Entry 8IFG (electron microscopy, 3.20 A resolution); this record covers chains F and P of the 7 polymer chains in the assembly.

# Chain F
Name: Cph1
Organism: Schizosaccharomyces pombe (strain 972 / ATCC 24843)
UniProt: Q09819 (YAC5_SCHPO); the construct has insertions or renumbered stretches relative to UniProt, so the offset changes along the chain: 3-217 = UniProt 1-215; 332-404 = UniProt 332-404
Sequence (404 residues; each row starts with the number of its first residue; note: 114 numbers in that range are skipped by the numbering (no residue carries them; nothing is unmodelled there); a row labelled like 217A-217Z holds insertion residues (217A, then the next letters in order)):
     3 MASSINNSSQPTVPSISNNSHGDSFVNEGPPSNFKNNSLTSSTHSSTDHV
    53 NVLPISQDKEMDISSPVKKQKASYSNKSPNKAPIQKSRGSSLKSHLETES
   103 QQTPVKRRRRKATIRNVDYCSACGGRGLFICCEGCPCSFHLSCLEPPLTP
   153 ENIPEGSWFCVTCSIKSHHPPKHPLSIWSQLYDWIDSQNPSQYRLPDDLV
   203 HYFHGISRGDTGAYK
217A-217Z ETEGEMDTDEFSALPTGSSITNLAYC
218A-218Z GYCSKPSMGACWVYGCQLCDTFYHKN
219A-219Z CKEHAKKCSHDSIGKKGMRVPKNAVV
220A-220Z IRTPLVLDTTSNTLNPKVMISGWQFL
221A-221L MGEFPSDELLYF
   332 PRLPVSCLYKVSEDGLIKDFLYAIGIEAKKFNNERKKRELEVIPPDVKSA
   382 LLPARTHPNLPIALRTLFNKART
Not modelled in the structure: 3-160, 217A-217Z, 218A-218Z, 219A-219Z, 220A-220Z, 221A-221L, 395-404
Curated features (UniProtKB/Swiss-Prot):
  - zinc finger: Val119 to Lys168 (PHD-type)
  - modified residue: Thr49 (Phosphothreonine)

# Chain P
Name: Cph2
Organism: Schizosaccharomyces pombe (strain 972 / ATCC 24843)
UniProt: Q09698 (YA27_SCHPO); residues 1-607 here = UniProt positions 1-607
Sequence (607 residues; numbered 1 to 607; the number before each row is that of its first residue):
     1 MDAKPWNHTSEAFQASILEDLKIIQKAGAERNAKSSHGSINSRSASPNKA
    51 TSRRNRAQNGNSNGRASVDNSDDGSKDDLDYSPSVKRKHVNGEGAEKGDH
   101 DTSNNGPSITKLRRKVRRTYDTKDGFVAWNTLDDDFRPIVPDQERSRKIN
   151 PQKGNNNNLLKENKSLKTTAKDLSDISSSSMKKANNSSKPLFSGKLTFKA
   201 NIPVPTSEVVTENNVTRNVTVYSNQKHLGNESENFNDMEGRAEDISSNEL
   251 LPTPEEYPYRYNNDYCSACHGPGNFLCCETCPNSFHFTCIDPPIEEKNLP
   301 DDAWYCNECKHHSLYNELDEQEELESNVKEEGTMVDVWMQLCTYIDSHNP
   351 IQFHLPHSISSFFRGVGSGVMGEYIETDVLKHLKSSRRSNGEERDPLLLK
   401 SKSGTPILCFRCHKSALVSQSILACDYCNSYWHPDCLNPPLATLPSNLRK
   451 WKCPNHSDHVTPRYRLPEKAKVIRVGLPRGFKNKGNIVIDENEDEPSVQT
   501 IQLQGKIRVVPSKPFKLNFLEQIRDNVINLRKMVEQDEQLCIETFSKFDF
   551 YATRDCELPLRILCDVANDNLENDDYVLALRDLLRISKWDPNQPVPAPFD
   601 LANLLSY
Not modelled in the structure: 1-332, 384-392, 494-512, 600-607
Metal / ion sites: Zn2+ site 1: Cys409, Cys412, His433, Cys436; Zn2+ site 2: Cys425, Cys428, Cys453, His456
Curated features (UniProtKB/Swiss-Prot):
  - zinc finger: Asn263 to His312 (PHD-type 1), Pro406 to His459 (PHD-type 2)
From the paper describing this entry:
  - Zn2+ coordination: Cys409, Cys412, Cys425, Cys428, His433, Cys436, Cys453, His456

# Interface between chain F and chain P
Contacting residue pairs (57; chain F residue first):
  Tyr184(F) - Arg474(P)
  Asp185(F) - Arg474(P)  salt bridge
  Ile187(F) - Gly476(P)
  Ile187(F) - Leu477(P)
  Ile187(F) - Pro478(P)
  Asp188(F) - Val475(P)
  Asp188(F) - Gly476(P)
  Gln190(F) - Arg474(P)
  Gln190(F) - Glu493(P)
  Val336(F) - Lys484(P)
  Val336(F) - Ile487(P)  hydrophobic
  Ser337(F) - Pro467(P)
  Cys338(F) - Leu466(P)
  Cys338(F) - Lys471(P)
  Cys338(F) - Ile473(P)  hydrophobic
  Cys338(F) - Ile487(P)
  Leu339(F) - Leu466(P)  hydrophobic
  Leu339(F) - Val472(P)
  Leu339(F) - Ile473(P)  hydrogen bond (backbone-backbone)
  Leu339(F) - Ile487(P)
  Leu339(F) - Ile489(P)  hydrophobic
  Tyr340(F) - Ile473(P)
  Tyr340(F) - Phe481(P)  hydrophobic
  Tyr340(F) - Ile487(P)  hydrogen bond (backbone-backbone)
  Tyr340(F) - Val488(P)
  Tyr340(F) - Ile489(P)  hydrogen bond (backbone-backbone)
  Lys341(F) - Ile473(P)  hydrogen bond (backbone-backbone)
  Lys341(F) - Arg474(P)
  Lys341(F) - Val475(P)  hydrogen bond (backbone-backbone)
  Lys341(F) - Ile489(P)
  Lys341(F) - Asp490(P)
  Lys341(F) - Asn492(P)
  Val342(F) - Val475(P)  hydrophobic
  Val342(F) - Phe481(P)  hydrophobic
  Val342(F) - Val488(P)  hydrophobic
  Val342(F) - Glu491(P)
  Glu344(F) - Glu491(P)
  Gly346(F) - Pro478(P)
  Lys349(F) - Arg479(P)
  Asp350(F) - Arg479(P)  salt bridge
  Asp350(F) - Gly480(P)  hydrogen bond (side chain-backbone)
  Tyr353(F) - Arg479(P)
  Pro376(F) - Arg581(P)
  Asp377(F) - Arg581(P)  hydrogen bond (backbone-side chain)
  Lys379(F) - Asp574(P)
  Lys379(F) - Leu578(P)
  Arg386(F) - Asn573(P)
  Arg386(F) - Tyr576(P)
  Arg386(F) - Val577(P)
  Arg386(F) - Leu580(P)
  Thr387(F) - Asn573(P)  hydrogen bond
  Asn390(F) - Tyr576(P)
  Asn390(F) - Gln593(P)
  Ile393(F) - Pro591(P)
  Ile393(F) - Asn592(P)
  Ala394(F) - Asn592(P)
  Ala394(F) - Gln593(P)
Also at the interface, not in a pair above, chain F (31 interface residues in all): Ser189, Ser343, Leu347, Ile374, Pro389, Leu391
Also at the interface, not in a pair above, chain P (35 interface residues in all): Tyr464, Arg465, Asn568, Asp590

# In short
The interface between chain F and chain P involves 31 residues on one side and 35 on the other; the contacts
include 8 hydrogen bonds and 2 salt bridges. Polar contacts include Asp185(F)-Arg474(P), Asp350(F)-Arg479(P)
and Asp350(F)-Gly480(P). The paper reports Zn2+ coordination by Cys409(P), Cys412(P) and Cys425(P) among
others.
Chain F is Cph1 and chain P is Cph2, both from Schizosaccharomyces pombe (strain 972 / ATCC 24843); the
structure, Cryo-EM structure of the Clr6S (Clr6-HDAC) complex from S. pombe, was determined by electron
microscopy.
